PDB entry 8ABA | electron microscopy, 3.20 A resolution | chains L and M of the 20 polymer chains in the assembly

[Chain L]
Name: YALI0A14806p
Source organism: Yarrowia lipolytica
UniProtKB: Q6CGY9 (Q6CGY9_YARLI); residues 1-474 here = UniProt positions 1-474
Sequence (474 residues; each row starts with the number of its first residue):
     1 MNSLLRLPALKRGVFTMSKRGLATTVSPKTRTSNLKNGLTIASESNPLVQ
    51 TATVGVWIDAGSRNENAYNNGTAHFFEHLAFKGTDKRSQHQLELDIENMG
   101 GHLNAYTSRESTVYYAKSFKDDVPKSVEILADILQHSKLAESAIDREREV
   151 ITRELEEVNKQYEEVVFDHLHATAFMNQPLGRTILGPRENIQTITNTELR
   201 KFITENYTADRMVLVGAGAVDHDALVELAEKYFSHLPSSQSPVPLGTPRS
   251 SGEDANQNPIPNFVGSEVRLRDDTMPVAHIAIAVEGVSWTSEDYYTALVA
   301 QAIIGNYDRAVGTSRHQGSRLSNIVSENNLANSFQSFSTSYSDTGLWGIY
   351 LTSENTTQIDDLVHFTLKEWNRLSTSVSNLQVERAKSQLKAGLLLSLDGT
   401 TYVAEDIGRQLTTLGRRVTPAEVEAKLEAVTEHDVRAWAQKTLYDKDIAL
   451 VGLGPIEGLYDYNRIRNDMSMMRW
Unresolved in the structure: 1-25, 249-259
Small-molecule neighbours:
  - 1,2-diacyl-sn-glycero-3-phosphocholine (PC1): Asp445, Ser470, Met472
  - phosphatidylethanolamine (PTY): Asn467, Ser470, Met472
  - 1,2-dimyristoyl-sn-glycero-3-phosphate (XP4): Arg372, Ser376, Arg473

[Chain M]
Name: Cytochrome b-c1 complex subunit 2, mitochondrial
Source organism: Yarrowia lipolytica
UniProtKB: Q6C2E3 (QCR2_YARLI); numbering as in UniProt (aligned over 1-417)
Sequence (417 residues; row label = number of the first residue in the row):
     1 MTRGVPRLAVAARHFSTAEAAGVKVAAQDGQSPISDLSVVLRGGSRYATV
    51 PGVSHILEKFAFQNTVPKSALRFVRELELFGGKLYTHTTREHIVLRTQFL
   101 KQDLPYFVDAFANVLKETKFQQFELTERVAPVAELDLLKRESDPAFTALE
   151 AAHEVAFRTGLGNSVYAQGYSPVTLEDVKEFARQVYAKQNVAVVGNNVVP
   201 ADLQQLVGTAFADLQEGSKVTQAGTTTLHGGEARVRTSTGNALTIALPIA
   251 EPKPVYHALASFLGGPASMPWSVGASPLAQATVGTHTSVKATYHNYGDAG
   301 LFAITIKGDSPAEISQVAHKAVQALKDTGAEVTEEQAARAYAKSKFAAAE
   351 AFENPDSSASVIGMELLSGVSRIAPENVQKFTPAELSEAAAQLSASAKPV
   401 VAAVGQVHALPFADELF
Unresolved in the structure: 1-14, 417

[Chain L / chain M interface]
Pairs across the interface (84):
  Val26(L) - Gln31(M)
  Val26(L) - Ser32(M)
  Ser27(L) - Gln31(M)
  Pro28(L) - Gln31(M)
  Leu48(L) - Gln28(M)
  Leu48(L) - Asp29(M)
  Leu48(L) - Gly30(M)
  Val49(L) - Glu353(M)
  Gln50(L) - Glu353(M)
  Gln50(L) - Pro375(M)
  Gln50(L) - Glu376(M)
  Thr51(L) - Phe346(M)
  Thr51(L) - Ala349(M)
  Thr51(L) - Glu353(M)  hydrogen bond (backbone-side chain)
  Glu77(L) - Trp271(M)
  His78(L) - Trp271(M)
  Phe81(L) - Met269(M)
  Phe81(L) - Pro270(M)
  Lys82(L) - Trp271(M)  hydrogen bond (side chain-backbone)
  Glu93(L) - Met269(M)
  Glu93(L) - Ser272(M)
  Glu93(L) - Val273(M)
  Glu93(L) - Gly274(M)
  Leu94(L) - Glu335(M)
  Leu94(L) - Arg339(M)
  Ile96(L) - Ser268(M)
  Ile96(L) - Met269(M)  hydrophobic
  Glu97(L) - Ser268(M)  hydrogen bond
  Glu97(L) - Ala275(M)  hydrogen bond (side chain-backbone)
  Glu97(L) - Ser276(M)
  Glu97(L) - Arg339(M)
  Glu97(L) - Lys343(M)  salt bridge
  Asn98(L) - Glu335(M)  hydrogen bond
  Asn98(L) - Arg339(M)
  Asn98(L) - Ala342(M)
  Met99(L) - Ala342(M)
  Gly100(L) - Ala342(M)
  Gly100(L) - Lys343(M)
  Gly100(L) - Phe346(M)
  Gly101(L) - Ser268(M)
  Gly101(L) - Phe346(M)
  His102(L) - Ser268(M)
  His102(L) - Phe346(M)
  Leu103(L) - Ser268(M)  hydrogen bond (backbone-backbone)
  Leu103(L) - Met269(M)
  Leu103(L) - Pro270(M)
  Asn104(L) - Pro270(M)
  Ala105(L) - Pro270(M)
  Lys117(L) - Phe346(M)
  Ser118(L) - Phe346(M)
  Phe119(L) - Lys345(M)
  Phe119(L) - Phe346(M)
  Phe119(L) - Ala349(M)  hydrophobic
  Arg153(L) - His286(M)
  Glu154(L) - Trp271(M)
  Arg309(L) - Leu135(M)
  Ala310(L) - Val132(M)
  Thr313(L) - Val74(M)
  Thr313(L) - Leu84(M)
  Arg315(L) - Glu127(M)
  Arg315(L) - Arg128(M)
  His316(L) - Ala70(M)
  His316(L) - Leu71(M)
  His316(L) - Val74(M)
  His316(L) - Arg75(M)  hydrogen bond (backbone-side chain)
  Gln317(L) - Arg75(M)  hydrogen bond (backbone-side chain)
  Gln317(L) - Glu78(M)
  Gly318(L) - Arg75(M)
  Gly318(L) - Glu78(M)  hydrogen bond (backbone-side chain)
  Asn323(L) - Arg75(M)
  Arg384(L) - Leu79(M)
  Ser387(L) - Leu79(M)
  Gln388(L) - Glu78(M)
  Lys390(L) - Leu100(M)
  Ala391(L) - Phe80(M)
  Ala391(L) - Gly81(M)
  Ala391(L) - Leu100(M)  hydrophobic
  Leu394(L) - Ile34(M)
  Leu395(L) - Ile34(M)  hydrophobic
  Leu395(L) - Gly81(M)
  Leu395(L) - Lys83(M)
  Leu395(L) - Gln98(M)
  Leu397(L) - Ile34(M)
  Asp398(L) - Gln98(M)  hydrogen bond
Other interface residues (no listed pair), chain L (50 interface residues in all): His74, Gln89, Leu92, Glu147, Gly312
Other interface residues (no listed pair), chain M (45 interface residues in all): Pro33, Phe99, Gln280

[Summary]
Chain L and chain M form an interface of 50 and 45 residues respectively; the contacts include 10 hydrogen
bonds and 1 salt bridge. Polar pairs include Glu97(L)-Lys343(M), Thr51(L)-Glu353(M) and Lys82(L)-Trp271(M).
Ligands of chain L: 1,2-diacyl-sn-glycero-3-phosphocholine, phosphatidylethanolamine and
1,2-dimyristoyl-sn-glycero-3-phosphate.
Here chain L is YALI0A14806p and chain M is Cytochrome b-c1 complex subunit 2, mitochondrial, both from
Yarrowia lipolytica. Entry 8ABA (Complex III2 from Yarrowia lipolytica, ascorbate-reduced, int-position) was
determined by electron microscopy (same publication as 8AB6, 8AB7, 8AB8, 8AB9, 8ABB, 8ABE and 11 further
entries).
